Entry 4RC7 (X-ray diffraction, 2.20 A resolution); this record covers chain A.

Chain A:
Protein: Aldehyde decarbonylase
Organism: Synechococcus elongatus PCC 7942
Notes: EC 4.1.99.5
UniProt: Q54764 (ALDEC_SYNE7); numbering as in UniProt (aligned over 11-230)
Sequence (220 residues; numbered 11 to 230; the number before each row is that of its first residue):
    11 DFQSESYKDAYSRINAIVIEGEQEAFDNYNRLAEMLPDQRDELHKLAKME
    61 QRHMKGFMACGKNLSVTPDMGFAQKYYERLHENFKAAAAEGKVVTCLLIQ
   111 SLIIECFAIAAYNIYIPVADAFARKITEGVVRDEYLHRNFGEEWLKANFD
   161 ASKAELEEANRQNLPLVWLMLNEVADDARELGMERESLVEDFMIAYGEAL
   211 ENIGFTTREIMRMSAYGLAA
Construct notes: engineered mutation Y86 (Phe in Q54764), Y87 (Phe in Q54764)
Ion coordination: Fe2+ site 1: E32, E60, H63; Fe2+ site 2: E60, E115, H147 (together with hexadecan-1-ol)
Ligand contacts: hexadecan-1-ol (PL3): Y21, I24, I27, V28, G31, E32, A35, E60, F67, Y86, Y87, Q110, I114, E115, F117, A118, A121, Y122, Y125, E144, V184
UniProt features mapped onto this chain:
  - binding site (Fe cation): E32, E60, H63, E115, H147
From the paper describing this entry:
  - mutagenesis - E144A: decreased catalytic activity
  - mutagenesis - E144A: unchanged binding to iron
  - catalytic residues: E144

Overview:
Ligands of chain A: hexadecan-1-ol. E32, E60 and H63 form the Fe2+ site 1. E60, E115 and H147 coordinate Fe2+
site 2. Curated annotation (UniProt) lists 5 Fe cation-binding residues. The paper reports the catalytic
residue E144; E144A reduces catalytic activity.
Chain A is Aldehyde decarbonylase (Synechococcus elongatus PCC 7942); the structure, Crystal structure of
cyanobacterial aldehyde-deformylating oxygenase F86YF87Y mutant, was determined by X-ray diffraction,
deposited together with 4QUW, 4RC5, 4RC6 and 4RC8.
